7OOZ - chains A and B; structure by X-ray diffraction, 1.70 A resolution.

# Chain A (and B)
Name: Purine nucleoside phosphorylase DeoD-type
Source organism: Helicobacter pylori (strain ATCC 700392 / 26695)
Notes: EC 2.4.2.1; chain B of this document is another copy of the same molecule, construct and numbering; everything in this record applies to it too
UniProt: P56463 (DEOD_HELPY); numbering as in UniProt (aligned over 1-233)
Chain sequence (233 residues; each row starts with the number of its first residue):
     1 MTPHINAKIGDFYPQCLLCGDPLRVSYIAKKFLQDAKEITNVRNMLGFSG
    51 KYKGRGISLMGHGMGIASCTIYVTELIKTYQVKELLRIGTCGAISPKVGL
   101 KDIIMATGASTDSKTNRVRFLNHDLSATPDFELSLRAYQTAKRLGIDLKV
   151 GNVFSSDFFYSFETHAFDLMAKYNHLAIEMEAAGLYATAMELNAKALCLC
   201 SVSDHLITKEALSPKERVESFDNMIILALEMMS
Swiss-Prot annotation at these positions:
  - active site: Asp204 (Proton donor)
  - binding site (a purine D-ribonucleoside): His4, Glu179 to Glu181, Ser203, Asp204
  - binding site (phosphate): Gly20, Arg24, Arg43, Arg87 to Thr90
  - site: Arg217 (Important for catalytic activity)
Disulfide bonds: Cys91-Cys200
From the paper describing this entry:
  - binding site for 6-benzyloxo-2-chloropurine: Phe159, Ser203, Asp204

# Interface between chain A and chain B
Residue-residue contacts - 65 pairs, chain A then chain B:
  Thr2(A) - Pro214(B)
  Pro3(A) - Tyr160(B)
  Pro3(A) - Pro214(B)
  Pro3(A) - Arg217(B)
  His4(A) - Met64(B)
  His4(A) - Phe159(B)
  Gly20(A) - Arg43(B)
  Asp21(A) - Arg43(B)
  Pro22(A) - Arg43(B)
  Pro22(A) - Asn44(B)
  Leu23(A) - Asn41(B)
  Leu23(A) - Arg43(B)
  Leu23(A) - Asn44(B)
  Asn41(A) - Leu23(B)
  Val42(A) - Pro214(B)  hydrophobic
  Arg43(A) - Gly20(B)
  Arg43(A) - Asp21(B)
  Arg43(A) - Pro22(B)
  Arg43(A) - Leu23(B)
  Arg43(A) - Arg24(B)
  Arg43(A) - Met64(B)
  Asn44(A) - Pro22(B)
  Asn44(A) - Leu23(B)
  Asn44(A) - Asn44(B)  hydrogen bond (side chain-backbone)
  Asn44(A) - Leu46(B)
  Leu46(A) - Asn44(B)
  Met64(A) - His4(B)
  Met64(A) - Arg43(B)
  Met64(A) - Ser68(B)
  Met64(A) - Ile71(B)  hydrophobic
  Met64(A) - Tyr72(B)
  Gly65(A) - Ala67(B)
  Ala67(A) - Asp157(B)
  Ala67(A) - Met180(B)  hydrophobic
  Ser68(A) - Met64(B)
  Ile71(A) - Met64(B)  hydrophobic
  Ile71(A) - Phe159(B)  hydrophobic
  Ile71(A) - Met180(B)  hydrophobic
  Tyr72(A) - Met64(B)
  Thr74(A) - Tyr160(B)
  Glu75(A) - Tyr160(B)  hydrogen bond
  Asp112(A) - Lys114(B)
  Lys114(A) - Asp112(B)
  Lys114(A) - Lys114(B)
  Lys114(A) - Arg117(B)
  Thr115(A) - Asp157(B)
  Thr115(A) - Phe158(B)
  Val118(A) - Phe158(B)  hydrophobic
  Val118(A) - Glu163(B)
  Arg119(A) - Phe158(B)
  Arg119(A) - Phe162(B)
  Asp157(A) - Ala67(B)
  Asp157(A) - Thr115(B)
  Phe158(A) - Thr115(B)
  Phe158(A) - Val118(B)  hydrophobic
  Phe159(A) - His4(B)
  Phe159(A) - Ile71(B)  hydrophobic
  Tyr160(A) - Pro3(B)
  Tyr160(A) - Thr74(B)
  Tyr160(A) - Glu75(B)  hydrogen bond
  Phe162(A) - Arg119(B)
  Phe162(A) - Glu191(B)
  Met180(A) - Ala67(B)  hydrophobic
  Met180(A) - Ile71(B)  hydrophobic
  Glu191(A) - Phe162(B)
Other interface residues (no listed pair), chain A (36 interface residues in all): Met1, Ser113, Arg117, Glu163
Other interface residues (no listed pair), chain B (37 interface residues in all): Gly65, Thr90, Ser113

# Summary
Chain A and chain B form an interface of 36 and 37 residues respectively; the contacts include 3 hydrogen
bonds. Among the polar pairs are Asn44(A)-Asn44(B) and Glu75(A)-Tyr160(B). From UniProt: active-site residue
Asp204(A), 6 purine D-ribonucleoside-binding residues and 7 phosphate-binding residues on chain A. From the
paper: a binding site for 6-benzyloxo-2-chloropurine at Phe159(A), Ser203(A) and Asp204(A).
Chain A and chain B are both Purine nucleoside phosphorylase DeoD-type (Helicobacter pylori (strain ATCC
700392 / 26695)); the structure, Purine nucleoside phosphorylase(DeoD-type) from H. pylori with
6-benzyloxo-2-chloropurine, was determined by X-ray diffraction (same publication as 7OOY, 7OP9 and 7OPA).
